8RT4 - chains A and G of the 42 polymer chains in the assembly; structure by electron microscopy, 2.46 A resolution.

# Chain A (and G)
Molecule: TrwE protein
Organism: Escherichia coli
Notes: chain G of this document is another copy of the same molecule, construct and numbering; everything in this record applies to it too
UniProtKB: O50337 (O50337_ECOLX); residue numbers follow UniProt; this construct covers 1-395
Sequence (395 residues; row label = number of the first residue in the row):
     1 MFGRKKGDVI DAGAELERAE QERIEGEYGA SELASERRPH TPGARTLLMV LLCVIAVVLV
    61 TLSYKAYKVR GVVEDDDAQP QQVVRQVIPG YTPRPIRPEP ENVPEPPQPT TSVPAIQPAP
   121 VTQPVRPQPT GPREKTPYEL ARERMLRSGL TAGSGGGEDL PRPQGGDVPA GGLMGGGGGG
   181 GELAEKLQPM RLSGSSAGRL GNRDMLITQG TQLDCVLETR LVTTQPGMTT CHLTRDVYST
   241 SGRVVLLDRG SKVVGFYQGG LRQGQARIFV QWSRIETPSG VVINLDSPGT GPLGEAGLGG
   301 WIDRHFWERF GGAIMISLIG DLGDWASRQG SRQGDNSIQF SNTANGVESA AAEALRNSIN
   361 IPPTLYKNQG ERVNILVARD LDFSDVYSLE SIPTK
Unresolved in the structure: 1-176, 332-348
Differences from the reference sequence: conflict Asp335 (Asn in O50337)
Disulfides: Cys215-Cys231

# Chain A / chain G interface
Pairs across the interface - 16 pairs, chain A then chain G:
  Leu183(A) with Phe269(G), hydrophobic
  Lys186(A) with Phe269(G); Gln271(G), hydrogen bond (backbone-side chain)
  Leu187(A) with Phe269(G), hydrophobic; Gln271(G); Asp286(G); Ser287(G); Pro288(G)
  Gln188(A) with Gln271(G), hydrogen bond (backbone-side chain)
  Pro189(A) with Gln271(G); Asp286(G)
  Met190(A) with Met228(G), hydrophobic; Phe256(G), hydrophobic
  Arg191(A) with Asn284(G); Asp286(G), salt bridge
  Leu192(A) with Met228(G), hydrophobic
Interface residues without a listed pair, chain G (10 interface residues in all): Ala378, Arg379

# Overview
8 residues of chain A face 10 of chain G across their interface; the contacts include 2 hydrogen bonds and 1
salt bridge. Polar contacts include Arg191(A)-Asp286(G), Lys186(A)-Gln271(G) and Gln188(A)-Gln271(G).
Chain A and chain G are both TrwE protein (Escherichia coli); the structure, O-layer structure (TrwH/VirB7,
TrwF/VirB9CTD, TrwE/VirB10CTD) of the outer membrane core complex from the fully-assembled R388 type ..., was
determined by electron microscopy, deposited together with 8RT5, 8RT6, 8RT7, 8RT8, 8RT9, 8RTA, 8RTB and 8RTD.
